PDB entry 5NJ3 | electron microscopy, 3.78 A resolution | chains A and B of the 6 polymer chains in the assembly

# Chain A (and B)
Protein: ATP-binding cassette sub-family G member 2
Source organism: Homo sapiens
Notes: engineered mutation(s): Has an N-terminal Flag-tag; chain B of this document is another copy of the same molecule, construct and numbering; everything in this record applies to it too
UniProt: Q9UNQ0 (ABCG2_HUMAN); residue numbers follow UniProt; this construct covers 2-655
Amino-acid sequence (664 residues; numbered -8 to 655; the number before each row is that of its first residue; numbers below 1 keep their minus sign (Asp-8 is residue -8)):
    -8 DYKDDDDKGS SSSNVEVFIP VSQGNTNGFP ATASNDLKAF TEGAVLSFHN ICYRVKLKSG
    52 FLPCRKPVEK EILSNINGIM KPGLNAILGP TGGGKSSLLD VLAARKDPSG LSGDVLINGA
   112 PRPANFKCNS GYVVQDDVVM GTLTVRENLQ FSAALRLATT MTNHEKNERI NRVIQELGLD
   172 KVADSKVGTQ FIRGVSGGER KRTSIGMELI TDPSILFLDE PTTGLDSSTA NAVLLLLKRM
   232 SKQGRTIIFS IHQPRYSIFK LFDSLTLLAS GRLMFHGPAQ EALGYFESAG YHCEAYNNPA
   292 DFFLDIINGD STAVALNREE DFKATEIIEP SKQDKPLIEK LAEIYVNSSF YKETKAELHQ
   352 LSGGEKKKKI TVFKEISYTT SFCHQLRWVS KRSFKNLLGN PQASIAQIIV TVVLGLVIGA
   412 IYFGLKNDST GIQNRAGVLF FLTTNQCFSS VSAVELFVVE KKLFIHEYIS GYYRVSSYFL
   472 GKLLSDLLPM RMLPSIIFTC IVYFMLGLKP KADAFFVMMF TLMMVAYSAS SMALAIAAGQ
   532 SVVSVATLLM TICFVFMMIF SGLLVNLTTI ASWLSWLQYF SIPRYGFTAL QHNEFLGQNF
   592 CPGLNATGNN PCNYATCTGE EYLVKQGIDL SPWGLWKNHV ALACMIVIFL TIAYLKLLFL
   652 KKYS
Not modelled in the structure: -8 to 32, 44-64, 300-325, 355-369
Construct notes: expression tag (-8 to 1)
Disulfide bonds: Cys592-Cys608
Glycans and other covalent adducts: N-acetylglucosamine (NAG) linked to Asn596
UniProt features mapped onto this chain:
  - binding site (ATP): Gly80 to Ser87, Arg184 to Glu190, Glu211, His243
  - site (Not glycosylated): Asn418, Asn557
  - modified residue: Thr362 (Phosphothreonine)
  - glycosylation: Asn596 (N-linked (GlcNAc...) asparagine)
  - natural variant: Val12 (V12M: Found in Jr(a-) blood group phenotype), Gln141 (Q141K: Associated with high serum levels of uric acid and increased risk of gout), Arg147 (R147W: Loss of protein expression), Thr153 (T153M: Decreased protein abundance), Lys360 (deletion: No effect on protein abundance), Phe373 (F373C: Decreased protein abundance), Thr421 (T421A: No effect on protein abundance), Thr434 (T434M: No effect on protein abundance), Ser476 (S476P: No effect on protein abundance), Ser572 (S572R: Decreased protein abundance), Asp620 (D620N: No effect on protein abundance)
  - mutagenesis: Met71 (M71V: Decreased protein abundance. No effect on substrate transmembrane transport), Lys86 (K86M: Decreased protein abundance. Decreased localization to the plasma membrane and retained intracellularly. Loss of ATPase-coupled transmembrane transporter activity), Glu211 (E211Q: Decreased estrone-3 sulfate ATPase-coupled transmembrane transporter activity. Decreased substrate-induced ATP hydrolysis ...), Thr362 (T362A: Loss of phosphorylation by PIM1. Decreased localization to the plasma membrane. Decreased homooligomerization. Loss of function in resistance to drug treatment ...), Arg383 (R383C: Loss of protein expression), Asn418 (N418Q: No effect), Thr435 (T435A: No effect on stability. Increased estrone-3 sulfate ATPase-coupled transmembrane transporter activity. Increased substrate-induced ATP hydrolysis. Increased substrate transport ...), Asn436 (N436A: No effect on stability. Decreased estrone-3 sulfate ATPase-coupled transmembrane transporter activity. Decreased substrate-induced ATP hydrolysis. Decreased substrate transport), Phe439 (F439A: No effect on stability. Decreased estrone-3 sulfate ATPase-coupled transmembrane transporter activity. Decreased substrate-induced ATP hydrolysis. Decreased substrate transport), Arg482 (R482D: Decreases ATPase activity; R482G/N/S/T: Increases ATPase activity; R482K/I/M/Y: No change in ATPase activity; R482T/Y: Decreases transport activity), Val546 (V546A: No effect on stability. No effect on estrone-3 sulfate ATPase-coupled transmembrane transporter activity. No effect on substrate-induced ATP hydrolysis. No effect on substrate transport ...), Met549 (M549A: No effect on stability. No effect on estrone-3 sulfate ATPase-coupled transmembrane transporter activity. No effect on substrate-induced ATP hydrolysis. No effect on substrate transport), 7 further mutagenesis entries in UniProt
Reported in the primary citation:
  - mutagenesis - E211Q: abolished catalytic activity
  - post-translational modification sites: Asn596
  - binding site for N-acetylglucosamine: Asn596
  - contacts within the chain: Arg482-Ser521
  - self-association interface (contacts with another copy of this molecule); pairs are residue here / residue on that copy: Leu554-Leu554, Cys603-Cys603 (disulfide)
  - disease-associated variants - Q141K: decreased expression (citing earlier work)

# How chain A and chain B interact
Disulfides between the chains: Cys603(A)-Cys603(B)
Pairs across the interface - 54 pairs, chain A then chain B:
  Tyr287(A) - Tyr247(B)
  Asn289(A) - Asn289(B)
  Leu405(A) - Phe547(B)  hydrophobic
  Val408(A) - Phe547(B)  hydrophobic
  Ile412(A) - Phe551(B)  hydrophobic
  Ile412(A) - Val556(B)  hydrophobic
  Tyr413(A) - Ile550(B)
  Tyr413(A) - Leu555(B)  hydrogen bond (side chain-backbone)
  Tyr413(A) - Val556(B)
  Ser420(A) - Tyr605(B)
  Thr421(A) - Asn557(B)  hydrogen bond
  Thr421(A) - Thr560(B)
  Gln424(A) - Leu554(B)
  Gln424(A) - Asn557(B)  hydrogen bond
  Gln424(A) - Gln617(B)
  Asn425(A) - Val556(B)  hydrogen bond (side chain-backbone)
  Asn425(A) - Thr560(B)
  Gly428(A) - Leu555(B)
  Phe431(A) - Leu555(B)  hydrophobic
  Phe432(A) - Val546(B)  hydrophobic
  Phe432(A) - Ile550(B)  hydrophobic
  Val546(A) - Phe432(B)  hydrophobic
  Phe547(A) - Leu405(B)  hydrophobic
  Phe547(A) - Val408(B)  hydrophobic
  Ile550(A) - Tyr413(B)
  Ile550(A) - Phe432(B)  hydrophobic
  Phe551(A) - Ile412(B)  hydrophobic
  Leu554(A) - Gln424(B)
  Leu554(A) - Leu555(B)  hydrophobic
  Leu555(A) - Tyr413(B)  hydrogen bond (backbone-side chain)
  Leu555(A) - Gly428(B)
  Leu555(A) - Phe431(B)  hydrophobic
  Leu555(A) - Leu554(B)  hydrophobic
  Val556(A) - Ile412(B)  hydrophobic
  Val556(A) - Tyr413(B)
  Val556(A) - Asn425(B)  hydrogen bond (backbone-side chain)
  Asn557(A) - Thr421(B)  hydrogen bond
  Asn557(A) - Gln424(B)  hydrogen bond
  Thr560(A) - Thr421(B)
  Thr560(A) - Asn425(B)
  Cys592(A) - Tyr605(B)  hydrophobic
  Pro593(A) - Tyr605(B)  hydrogen bond (backbone-side chain)
  Pro602(A) - Pro602(B)
  Pro602(A) - Cys603(B)  hydrogen bond (backbone-side chain)
  Cys603(A) - Pro602(B)  hydrogen bond (side chain-backbone)
  Cys603(A) - Cys603(B)  disulfide
  Cys603(A) - Asn604(B)  hydrogen bond (side chain-backbone)
  Asn604(A) - Cys603(B)  hydrogen bond (backbone-side chain)
  Tyr605(A) - Ser420(B)
  Tyr605(A) - Cys592(B)  hydrophobic
  Tyr605(A) - Pro593(B)  hydrogen bond (side chain-backbone)
  Tyr605(A) - Ala606(B)
  Ala606(A) - Tyr605(B)
  Gln617(A) - Gln424(B)
Interface residues without a listed pair, chain A (38 interface residues in all): Tyr247, Asn288, Ala411, Gly553, Ile561, Leu565, Leu595, Cys608
Interface residues without a listed pair, chain B (38 interface residues in all): Tyr287, Asn288, Ala411, Gly553, Ile561, Trp564, Leu565, Leu595

# In short
The chain A/chain B interface involves 38 residues from each chain, with 1 disulfide bond and 14 hydrogen
bonds. Polar pairs include Tyr413(A)-Leu555(B), Thr421(A)-Asn557(B) and Gln424(A)-Asn557(B). Covalently linked
N-acetylglucosamine: at Asn596(A). From the paper: a binding site for N-acetylglucosamine at Asn596(A); E211Q
of chain A abolishes catalytic activity.
Both chains are ATP-binding cassette sub-family G member 2 (Homo sapiens). Entry 5NJ3 (Structure of an ABC
transporter: complete structure) was determined by electron microscopy (same publication as 5NIV and 5NJG).
